Entry 4N78 (X-ray diffraction, 2.43 A resolution); this record covers chains A and E of the 6 polymer chains in the assembly.

Chain A:
Protein: Cytoplasmic FMR1-interacting protein 1
From: Homo sapiens
UniProtKB: Q7L576 (CYFP1_HUMAN); numbering as in UniProt (aligned over 1-1253)
Sequence (1253 residues; numbered 1 to 1253; the number before each row is that of its first residue):
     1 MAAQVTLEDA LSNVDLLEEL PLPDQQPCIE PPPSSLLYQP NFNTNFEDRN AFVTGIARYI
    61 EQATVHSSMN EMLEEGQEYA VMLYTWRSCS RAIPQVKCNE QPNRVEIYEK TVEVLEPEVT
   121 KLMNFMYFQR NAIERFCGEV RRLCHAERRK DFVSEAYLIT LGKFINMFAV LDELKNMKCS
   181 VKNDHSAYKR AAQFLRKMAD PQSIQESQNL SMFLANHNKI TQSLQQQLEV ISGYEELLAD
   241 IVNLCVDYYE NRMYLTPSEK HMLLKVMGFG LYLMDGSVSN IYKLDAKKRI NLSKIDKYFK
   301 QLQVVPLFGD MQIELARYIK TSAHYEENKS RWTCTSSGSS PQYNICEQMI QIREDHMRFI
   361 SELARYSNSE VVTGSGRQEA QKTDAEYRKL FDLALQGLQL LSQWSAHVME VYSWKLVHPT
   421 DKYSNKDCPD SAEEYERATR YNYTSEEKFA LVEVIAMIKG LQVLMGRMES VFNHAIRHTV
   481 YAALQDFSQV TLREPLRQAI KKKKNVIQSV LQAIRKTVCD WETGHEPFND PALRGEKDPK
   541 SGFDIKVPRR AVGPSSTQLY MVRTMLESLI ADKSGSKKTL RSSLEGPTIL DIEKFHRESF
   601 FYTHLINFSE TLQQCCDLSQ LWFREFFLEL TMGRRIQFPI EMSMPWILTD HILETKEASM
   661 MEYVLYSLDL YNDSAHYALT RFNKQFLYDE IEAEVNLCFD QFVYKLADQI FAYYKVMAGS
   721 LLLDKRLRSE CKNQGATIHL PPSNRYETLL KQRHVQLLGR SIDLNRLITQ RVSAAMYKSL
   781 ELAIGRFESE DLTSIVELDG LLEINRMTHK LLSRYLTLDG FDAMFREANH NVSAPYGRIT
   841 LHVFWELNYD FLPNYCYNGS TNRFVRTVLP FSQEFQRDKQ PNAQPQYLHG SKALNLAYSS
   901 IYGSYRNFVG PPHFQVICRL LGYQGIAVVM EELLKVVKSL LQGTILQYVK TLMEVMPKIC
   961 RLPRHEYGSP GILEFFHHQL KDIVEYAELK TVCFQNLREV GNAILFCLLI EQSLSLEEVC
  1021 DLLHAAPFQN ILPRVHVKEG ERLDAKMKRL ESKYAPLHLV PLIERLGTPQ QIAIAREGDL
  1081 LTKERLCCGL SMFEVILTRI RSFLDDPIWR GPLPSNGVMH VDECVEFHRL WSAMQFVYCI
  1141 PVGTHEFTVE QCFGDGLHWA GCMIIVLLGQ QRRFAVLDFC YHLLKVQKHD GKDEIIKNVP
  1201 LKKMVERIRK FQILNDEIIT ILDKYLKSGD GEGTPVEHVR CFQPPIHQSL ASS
Disordered / not traced: 1-4, 23-54, 368-379, 540-542, 572-577, 1228-1236, 1251-1253
UniProt features mapped onto this chain:
  - modified residue: Ser-583 (Phosphoserine), Thr-1234 (Phosphothreonine)

Chain E:
Protein: Protein BRICK1
From: Homo sapiens
UniProtKB: Q8WUW1 (BRK1_HUMAN); numbering as in UniProt (aligned over 1-75)
Sequence (75 residues; each row starts with the number of its first residue):
     1 MAGQEDPVQR EIHQDWANRE YIEIITSSIK KIADFLNSFD MSCRSRLATL NEKLTALERR
    61 IEYIEARVTK GETLT
Disordered / not traced: 1-5, 73-75
UniProt features mapped onto this chain:
  - modified residue: Ala-2 (N-acetylalanine)

Interface between chain A and chain E:
Pairs across the interface (52):
  Glu-469(A) / Lys-30(E)
  Ser-470(A) / Lys-31(E)
  Asn-473(A) / Lys-30(E)
  Arg-477(A) / Glu-23(E)  salt bridge
  Tyr-481(A) / Trp-16(E)  hydrophobic
  Gln-485(A) / Trp-16(E)
  Lys-516(A) / Ile-12(E)
  Thr-517(A) / Ile-12(E)
  Val-518(A) / Trp-16(E)  hydrogen bond (backbone-side chain)
  Cys-519(A) / Ile-12(E)
  Cys-519(A) / His-13(E)
  Asp-520(A) / His-13(E)  salt bridge
  Asp-520(A) / Trp-16(E)
  Trp-521(A) / His-13(E)  hydrogen bond (backbone-side chain)
  Gly-524(A) / Gln-9(E)
  Gly-524(A) / His-13(E)  hydrogen bond (backbone-side chain)
  His-525(A) / Gln-9(E)
  Glu-526(A) / Gln-9(E)
  Arg-550(A) / Ala-17(E)
  Arg-550(A) / Glu-20(E)  salt bridge
  Ala-551(A) / Glu-20(E)  hydrogen bond (backbone-side chain)
  Ala-551(A) / Glu-23(E)
  Val-552(A) / Trp-16(E)
  Val-552(A) / Arg-19(E)
  Val-552(A) / Glu-20(E)
  Gly-553(A) / Trp-16(E)
  Gly-553(A) / Arg-19(E)  hydrogen bond (backbone-side chain)
  Pro-554(A) / Trp-16(E)  hydrophobic
  Pro-554(A) / Arg-19(E)
  Ser-555(A) / Arg-19(E)
  Gln-558(A) / Trp-16(E)
  Gln-558(A) / Arg-19(E)  hydrogen bond
  Arg-753(A) / Ala-48(E)  hydrogen bond (side chain-backbone)
  Arg-753(A) / Glu-52(E)  salt bridge
  His-754(A) / Met-41(E)
  His-754(A) / Ser-45(E)  hydrogen bond
  Gln-756(A) / Met-41(E)
  Ser-761(A) / Arg-44(E)
  Asp-763(A) / Ala-48(E)
  Asn-765(A) / Glu-52(E)
  Arg-766(A) / Asn-51(E)
  Thr-817(A) / Glu-52(E)  hydrogen bond
  Thr-817(A) / Ala-56(E)
  Asp-819(A) / Arg-59(E)  salt bridge
  Asp-822(A) / Tyr-63(E)
  Ala-823(A) / Tyr-63(E)
  Arg-826(A) / Tyr-63(E)
  Arg-826(A) / Arg-67(E)
  Val-832(A) / Tyr-63(E)  hydrophobic
  Val-832(A) / Ala-66(E)
  Val-832(A) / Arg-67(E)
  Ser-833(A) / Ala-66(E)
Interface residues without a listed pair, chain A (39 interface residues in all): Leu-484, Tyr-777, Leu-816
Interface residues without a listed pair, chain E (23 interface residues in all): Thr-49, Thr-55

Overview:
The interface between chain A and chain E involves 39 residues on one side and 23 on the other; the contacts
include 9 hydrogen bonds and 5 salt bridges. Polar contacts include Arg-477(A)/Glu-23(E), Asp-520(A)/His-13(E)
and Arg-550(A)/Glu-20(E).
Chain A is Cytoplasmic FMR1-interacting protein 1 and chain E is Protein BRICK1, both from Homo sapiens; the
structure, The WAVE Regulatory Complex Links Diverse Receptors to the Actin Cytoskeleton, was determined by
X-ray diffraction.
